8HQQ - chain A; structure by X-ray diffraction, 1.86 A resolution.

# Chain A
Protein: Probable binding protein component of ABC sugar transporter
Organism: Candidatus Pelagibacter ubique HTCC1062
UniProt: Q4FMK2 (Q4FMK2_PELUB); residues 22-418 here correspond to UniProt positions 23-419 (UniProt number = residue number + 1)
Chain sequence (418 residues; row label = number of the first residue in the row):
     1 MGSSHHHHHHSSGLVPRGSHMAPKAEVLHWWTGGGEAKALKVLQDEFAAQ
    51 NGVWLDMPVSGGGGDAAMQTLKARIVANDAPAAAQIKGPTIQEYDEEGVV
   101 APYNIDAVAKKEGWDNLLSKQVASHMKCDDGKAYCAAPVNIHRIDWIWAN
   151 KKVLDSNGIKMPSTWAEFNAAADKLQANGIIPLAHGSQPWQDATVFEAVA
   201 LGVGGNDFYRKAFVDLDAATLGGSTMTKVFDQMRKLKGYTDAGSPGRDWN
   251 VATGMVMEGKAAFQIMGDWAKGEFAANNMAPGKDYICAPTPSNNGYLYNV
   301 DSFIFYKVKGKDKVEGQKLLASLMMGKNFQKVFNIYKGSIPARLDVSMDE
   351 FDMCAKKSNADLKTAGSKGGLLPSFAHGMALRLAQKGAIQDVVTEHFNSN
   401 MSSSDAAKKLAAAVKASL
Disordered / not traced: 1-20
Disulfide bonds: C128-C135, C287-C354
Differences from the reference sequence: initiating methionine (1); expression tag (2-21)
Residues lining bound ligands: beta-D-glucopyranose (BGC): W30, W31, E36, G62, G63, Q85, K87, H142, W249, W269, N299, D301, K337, H377

# Overview
Chain A binds beta-D-glucopyranose.
Chain A is Probable binding protein component of ABC sugar transporter (Candidatus Pelagibacter ubique
HTCC1062); the structure, Crystal structure of the glucose-binding protein SAR11_0769 from "Candidatus
Pelagibacter ubique" HTCC1062 bound to glucose, was determined by X-ray diffraction together with 8KD0, 8WCH
and 8HQR from the same study.
